8J8F - chains B and C of the 5 polymer chains in the assembly; structure by electron microscopy, 2.98 A resolution.

Chain B:
Name: E4R
From: Monkeypox virus
Notes: EC 3.2.2.27
Reference sequence: Q5IXS4 (Q5IXS4_MONPV); residue numbers follow UniProt; this construct covers 1-218
Amino-acid sequence (241 residues; each row starts with the number of its first residue; numbers below 1 keep their minus sign (Met-22 is residue -22)):
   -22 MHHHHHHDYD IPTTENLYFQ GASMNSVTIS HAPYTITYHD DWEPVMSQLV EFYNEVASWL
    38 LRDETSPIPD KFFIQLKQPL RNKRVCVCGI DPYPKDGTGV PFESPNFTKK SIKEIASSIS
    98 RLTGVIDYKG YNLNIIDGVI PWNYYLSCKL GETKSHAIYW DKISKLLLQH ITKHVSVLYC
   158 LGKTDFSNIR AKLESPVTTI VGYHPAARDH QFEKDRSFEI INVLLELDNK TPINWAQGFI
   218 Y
Not modelled in the structure: -22 to 0
Differences from the reference sequence: initiating methionine (-22); expression tag (-21 to 0)

Chain C:
Name: DNA polymerase processivity factor component A20
From: Monkeypox virus
Reference sequence: Q5IXP2 (Q5IXP2_MONPV); residues 1-426 here = UniProt positions 1-426
Amino-acid sequence (426 residues; each row starts with the number of its first residue):
     1 MTSSADLTNL KELLSLYKSL RFSDSVAIEK YNSLVEWGTS TYWKIGVQKV TNVETSISDY
    61 YDEVKNKPFN IDPGYYIFLP VYFGSVFIYS KGKNMVELGS GNSFQIPDEI RSACNKVLDS
   121 DNGIDFLRFV LLNNRWIMED AISKYQSPVN IFKLASEYGL NIPNYLEIEI EEDTLFDDEL
   181 YSIMERSFDD TFPKISISYI KLGELKRQVV DFFKFSFMYI ESIKVDRIGD NIFIPSVITK
   241 SGKKILVKDV DHLIRSKVRE HTFVKVKKKN TFSILYDYDG NGTETRGEVI KRIIDTIGRD
   301 YYVNGKYFSK VGIAGLKQLT NKLDINECAT VDELVDEINK SGTVKRKIKN QSVFDLSREC
   361 LGYPEADFIT LVNNMRFKIE NCKVVNFNIE NTNCLNNPSI ETIYGNFNQF VSIFNTVTDV
   421 KKRLFE
Not modelled in the structure: 1, 280-284, 426

Chain B / chain C interface:
Contacting residue pairs (31; chain B residue first):
  Arg167(B) with Thr41(C), hydrogen bond (side chain-backbone); Trp43(C)
  Leu170(B) with Trp43(C), hydrophobic
  Glu171(B) with Trp43(C)
  Ser172(B) with Trp43(C)
  Pro173(B) with Trp43(C), hydrophobic
  Val174(B) with Tyr42(C); Trp43(C); Lys44(C)
  Thr175(B) with Tyr42(C); Lys44(C), hydrogen bond (side chain-backbone)
  Thr176(B) with Tyr42(C), hydrogen bond (backbone-backbone)
  Ile177(B) with Tyr42(C), hydrophobic
  Lys191(B) with Thr2(C)
  Asp192(B) with Thr2(C)
  Arg193(B) with Thr2(C); Ser4(C); Leu7(C)
  Glu196(B) with Leu7(C)
  Ile197(B) with Thr2(C); Leu7(C), hydrophobic; Tyr42(C)
  Val200(B) with Leu7(C), hydrophobic; Leu10(C), hydrophobic
  Leu201(B) with Leu10(C), hydrophobic; Tyr42(C), hydrophobic
  Leu204(B) with Leu10(C), hydrophobic; Leu13(C), hydrophobic; Ile45(C), hydrophobic; Val47(C), hydrophobic
  Asp205(B) with Gly46(C)
Also at the interface, not in a pair above, chain B (21 interface residues in all): Val178, Ser194, Glu203
Also at the interface, not in a pair above, chain C (17 interface residues in all): Ser3, Asp6, Lys11, Leu14, Ser40

Overview:
21 residues of chain B face 17 of chain C across their interface; the contacts include 3 hydrogen bonds. Polar
contacts include Arg167(B)-Thr41(C), Thr175(B)-Lys44(C) and Thr176(B)-Tyr42(C).
Here chain B is E4R and chain C is DNA polymerase processivity factor component A20, both from Monkeypox
virus. Entry 8J8F (Monkeypox virus DNA replication holoenzyme F8, A22 and E4 in complex with a DNA duplex and
...) was determined by electron microscopy, deposited together with 8J8G and 8J86.
